7TYN - chains B and G of the 6 polymer chains in the assembly; structure by electron microscopy, 2.60 A resolution.

Chain B:
Name: Guanine nucleotide-binding protein G(I)/G(S)/G(T) subunit beta-1
Organism: Homo sapiens
UniProt: P62873 (GBB1_HUMAN); residue numbers follow UniProt; this construct covers 2-340
Chain sequence (350 residues; row label = number of the first residue in the row; numbers below 1 keep their minus sign (Met-9 is residue -9)):
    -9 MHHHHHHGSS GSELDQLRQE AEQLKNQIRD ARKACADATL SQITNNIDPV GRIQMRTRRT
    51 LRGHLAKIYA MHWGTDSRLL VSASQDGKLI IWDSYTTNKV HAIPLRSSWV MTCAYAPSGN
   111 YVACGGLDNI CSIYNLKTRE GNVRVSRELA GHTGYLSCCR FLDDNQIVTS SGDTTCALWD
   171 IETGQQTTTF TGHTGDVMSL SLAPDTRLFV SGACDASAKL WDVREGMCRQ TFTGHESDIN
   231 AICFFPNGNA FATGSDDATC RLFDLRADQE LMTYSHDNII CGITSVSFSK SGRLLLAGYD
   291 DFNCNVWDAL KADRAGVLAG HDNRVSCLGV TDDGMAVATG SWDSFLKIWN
Not modelled in the structure: -9 to 1
Differences from the reference sequence: expression tag (-9 to 1)
UniProt features mapped onto this chain:
  - modified residue: Ser2 (N-acetylserine), His266 (Phosphohistidine)
  - natural variant: Leu30 (L30F: In MRD42; uncertain significance), Arg52 (R52G: In MRD42), Gly64 (G64V: In MRD42), Asp76 (D76E: In MRD42; D76G: In MRD42), Gly77 (G77S: In MRD42), Lys78 (K78R: In MRD42), Ile80 (I80N: In MRD42; I80T: In MRD42), His91 (H91R: In MRD42; uncertain significance), Ala92 (A92T: In MRD42), Pro94 (P94S: In MRD42), Leu95 (L95P: In MRD42), Arg96 (R96L: In MRD42), 5 further natural variant entries in UniProt

Chain G:
Name: Guanine nucleotide-binding protein G(I)/G(S)/G(O) subunit gamma-2
Organism: Homo sapiens
UniProt: P59768 (GBG2_HUMAN); numbering as in UniProt (aligned over 1-71)
Chain sequence (71 residues; each row starts with the number of its first residue):
     1 MASNNTASIA QARKLVEQLK MEANIDRIKV SKAAADLMAY CEAHAKEDPL LTPVPASENP
    61 FREKKFFCAI L
Not modelled in the structure: 1-7, 63-71
UniProt features mapped onto this chain:
  - modified residue: Ala2 (N-acetylalanine), Cys68 (Cysteine methyl ester)
  - lipidation: Cys68 (S-geranylgeranyl cysteine)

How chain B and chain G interact:
Pairs across the interface (96):
  Glu3(B) - Ile9(G)
  Glu3(B) - Arg13(G)  salt bridge
  Leu4(B) - Ser8(G)
  Leu4(B) - Ile9(G)  hydrophobic
  Leu7(B) - Ile9(G)  hydrophobic
  Leu7(B) - Arg13(G)
  Leu7(B) - Val16(G)
  Glu10(B) - Val16(G)
  Ala11(B) - Leu15(G)  hydrophobic
  Ala11(B) - Val16(G)  hydrophobic
  Ala11(B) - Leu19(G)
  Leu14(B) - Val16(G)  hydrophobic
  Leu14(B) - Leu19(G)  hydrophobic
  Leu14(B) - Lys20(G)
  Ile18(B) - Leu19(G)
  Ile18(B) - Ala23(G)  hydrophobic
  Ile18(B) - Arg27(G)
  Ala21(B) - Arg27(G)
  Ala24(B) - Lys29(G)  hydrogen bond (backbone-side chain)
  Cys25(B) - Arg27(G)
  Cys25(B) - Ile28(G)
  Cys25(B) - Lys29(G)
  Cys25(B) - Val30(G)  hydrogen bond (backbone-backbone)
  Ala26(B) - Val30(G)  hydrophobic
  Asp27(B) - Lys29(G)
  Asp27(B) - Val30(G)
  Asp27(B) - Ser31(G)  hydrogen bond (side chain-backbone)
  Ala28(B) - Val30(G)
  Ala28(B) - Ser31(G)
  Leu30(B) - Ala34(G)  hydrophobic
  Ile33(B) - Met38(G)  hydrophobic
  Thr34(B) - Met38(G)
  Ile37(B) - Met38(G)  hydrophobic
  Val40(B) - Leu51(G)  hydrophobic
  Ile43(B) - Leu50(G)
  Met45(B) - Leu50(G)  hydrophobic
  Arg48(B) - Phe61(G)
  Arg49(B) - Pro60(G)  hydrogen bond (side chain-backbone)
  Arg49(B) - Phe61(G)  hydrogen bond (side chain-backbone)
  Arg49(B) - Arg62(G)  hydrogen bond (side chain-backbone)
  Ser84(B) - Phe61(G)
  Tyr85(B) - Pro60(G)
  Tyr85(B) - Phe61(G)  hydrophobic
  Cys218(B) - Gln18(G)  hydrogen bond (backbone-side chain)
  Cys218(B) - Glu22(G)
  Arg219(B) - Glu22(G)
  Gln220(B) - Glu22(G)
  Gln220(B) - Ile25(G)
  Thr221(B) - Glu22(G)  hydrogen bond
  Phe235(B) - Leu37(G)  hydrophobic
  Phe235(B) - Tyr40(G)  hydrophobic
  Phe235(B) - Cys41(G)  hydrophobic
  Pro236(B) - Tyr40(G)  hydrophobic
  Asn237(B) - Tyr40(G)
  Ala240(B) - Leu37(G)  hydrophobic
  Leu252(B) - Leu37(G)  hydrophobic
  Asp254(B) - Ala33(G)
  Asp254(B) - Leu37(G)
  Arg256(B) - Arg27(G)
  Arg256(B) - Ile28(G)  hydrogen bond (backbone-backbone)
  Arg256(B) - Ala33(G)
  Arg256(B) - Asp36(G)  salt bridge
  Ala257(B) - Ile28(G)
  Ala257(B) - Ala33(G)  hydrophobic
  Asp258(B) - Ile25(G)
  Asp258(B) - Arg27(G)  salt bridge
  Gln259(B) - Val30(G)
  Leu261(B) - Val30(G)  hydrophobic
  Leu261(B) - Leu37(G)  hydrophobic
  Ser279(B) - Asp48(G)
  Ser279(B) - Leu50(G)
  Lys280(B) - Glu47(G)
  Lys280(B) - Asp48(G)
  Ser281(B) - Tyr40(G)
  Ser281(B) - Cys41(G)
  Ser281(B) - His44(G)
  Ser281(B) - Asp48(G)  hydrogen bond
  Gly282(B) - Cys41(G)
  Arg283(B) - Cys41(G)
  Arg283(B) - Glu42(G)  salt bridge
  Arg283(B) - Leu51(G)
  Leu284(B) - Leu50(G)
  Leu284(B) - Leu51(G)  hydrophobic
  Leu300(B) - Cys41(G)  hydrophobic
  Val320(B) - Leu50(G)  hydrophobic
  Asp323(B) - Pro49(G)
  Gly324(B) - Pro49(G)
  Gly324(B) - Leu50(G)
  Met325(B) - Pro49(G)  hydrophobic
  Met325(B) - Val54(G)  hydrophobic
  Met325(B) - Pro60(G)
  Ala326(B) - Phe61(G)  hydrophobic
  Val327(B) - Leu50(G)  hydrophobic
  Ile338(B) - Phe61(G)  hydrophobic
  Asn340(B) - Asn59(G)  hydrogen bond
  Asn340(B) - Phe61(G)
Interface residues without a listed pair, chain B (59 interface residues in all): Lys15, Gln17, Arg22, Trp63, Ser67
Interface residues without a listed pair, chain G (41 interface residues in all): Ala12, Asn24, Asp26, Lys32, Ala45, Glu58

Summary:
59 residues of chain B face 41 of chain G across their interface; the contacts include 11 hydrogen bonds and 4
salt bridges. Polar pairs include Glu3(B)-Arg13(G), Arg256(B)-Asp36(G) and Asp258(B)-Arg27(G).
Chain B is Guanine nucleotide-binding protein G(I)/G(S)/G(T) subunit beta-1 and chain G is Guanine
nucleotide-binding protein G(I)/G(S)/G(O) subunit gamma-2, both from Homo sapiens; the structure, Calcitonin
Receptor in complex with Gs and salmon calcitonin peptide, was determined by electron microscopy together with
7TYF, 7TYH, 7TYI, 7TYL, 7TYO, 7TYW and 3 further entries from the same study.
